Entry 1FO0 (X-ray diffraction, 2.50 A resolution); this record covers chains H and P of the 5 polymer chains in the assembly.

# Chain H
Name: Protein (allogeneic H-2KB MHC class I molecule)
Source organism: Mus musculus
Notes: fragment: extracellular domains (alpha1, alpha2, alpha3)
UniProt: P01901 (HA1B_MOUSE); residues 1-275 here correspond to UniProt positions 22-296 (UniProt number = residue number + 21)
Sequence (276 residues; each row starts with the number of its first residue; numbering starts at 0):
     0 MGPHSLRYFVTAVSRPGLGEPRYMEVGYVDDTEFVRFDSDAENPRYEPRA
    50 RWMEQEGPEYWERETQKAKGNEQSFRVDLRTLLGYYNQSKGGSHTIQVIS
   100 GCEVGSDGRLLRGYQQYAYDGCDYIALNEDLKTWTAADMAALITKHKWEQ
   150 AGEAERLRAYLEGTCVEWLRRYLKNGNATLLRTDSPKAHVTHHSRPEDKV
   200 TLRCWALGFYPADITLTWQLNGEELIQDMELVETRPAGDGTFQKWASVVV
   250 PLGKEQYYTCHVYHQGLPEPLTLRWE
Disulfides: Cys203-Cys259
Curated features (UniProtKB/Swiss-Prot):
  - region: Glu275 (Connecting peptide)
  - glycosylation (N-linked (GlcNAc...) asparagine): Asn86, Asn176

# Chain P
Name: Naturally processed octapeptide PBM1
Sequence (8 residues; each row starts with the number of its first residue):
     1 INFDFNTI

# Interface between chain H and chain P
Pairs across the interface (44; chain H residue first):
  Tyr7(H) - Ile1(P)  hydrogen bond (side chain-backbone)
  Tyr7(H) - Asn2(P)  hydrogen bond (side chain-backbone)
  Val9(H) - Asn2(P)
  Glu24(H) - Asn2(P)  hydrogen bond
  Tyr59(H) - Ile1(P)  hydrophobic
  Glu63(H) - Ile1(P)
  Lys66(H) - Ile1(P)
  Lys66(H) - Asn2(P)  hydrogen bond (side chain-backbone)
  Lys66(H) - Phe3(P)
  Lys66(H) - Asp4(P)
  Asn70(H) - Phe3(P)  hydrogen bond (side chain-backbone)
  Asn70(H) - Asp4(P)
  Asn70(H) - Phe5(P)  hydrogen bond (side chain-backbone)
  Ser73(H) - Phe5(P)  hydrogen bond (side chain-backbone)
  Ser73(H) - Asn6(P)
  Ser73(H) - Thr7(P)
  Phe74(H) - Phe5(P)  hydrophobic
  Asp77(H) - Thr7(P)
  Asp77(H) - Ile8(P)  hydrogen bond (side chain-backbone)
  Thr80(H) - Ile8(P)
  Leu81(H) - Ile8(P)  hydrophobic
  Tyr84(H) - Ile8(P)  hydrogen bond (side chain-backbone)
  Val97(H) - Phe5(P)  hydrophobic
  Ser99(H) - Phe5(P)
  Gln114(H) - Phe3(P)
  Gln114(H) - Phe5(P)
  Tyr116(H) - Phe5(P)
  Thr143(H) - Ile8(P)  hydrogen bond (side chain-backbone)
  Lys146(H) - Thr7(P)  hydrogen bond (side chain-backbone)
  Lys146(H) - Ile8(P)  hydrogen bond (side chain-backbone)
  Trp147(H) - Thr7(P)  hydrogen bond (side chain-backbone)
  Trp147(H) - Ile8(P)  hydrophobic
  Glu152(H) - Phe3(P)
  Glu152(H) - Asn6(P)  hydrogen bond
  Arg155(H) - Phe3(P)
  Arg155(H) - Asp4(P)  hydrogen bond (side chain-backbone)
  Arg155(H) - Asn6(P)
  Leu156(H) - Phe3(P)  hydrophobic
  Tyr159(H) - Ile1(P)  hydrogen bond (side chain-backbone)
  Tyr159(H) - Asn2(P)
  Tyr159(H) - Phe3(P)  hydrophobic
  Thr163(H) - Ile1(P)
  Trp167(H) - Ile1(P)
  Tyr171(H) - Ile1(P)  hydrogen bond (side chain-backbone)
Also at the interface, not in a pair above, chain H (31 interface residues in all): Leu5, Tyr45, Val76, Tyr123

# Overview
The interface between chain H and chain P involves 31 residues on one side and 8 on the other; the contacts
include 17 hydrogen bonds. Polar contacts include Tyr7(H)-Ile1(P), Tyr7(H)-Asn2(P) and Glu24(H)-Asn2(P).
Chain H is Protein (allogeneic H-2KB MHC class I molecule) (Mus musculus) and chain P is Naturally processed
octapeptide PBM1; the structure, Murine alloreactive scfv TCR-peptide-MHC class I molecule complex, was
determined by X-ray diffraction.
